8SXE - chains A and B of the 6 polymer chains in the assembly; structure by electron microscopy, 3.55 A resolution.

== Chain A (and B) ==
Name: Probable carboxyl-terminal protease
Organism: Pseudomonas aeruginosa
Notes: chain B of this document is another copy of the same molecule, construct and numbering; everything in this record applies to it too
UniProt: Q9HU50 (Q9HU50_PSEAE); numbering as in UniProt (aligned over 38-436)
Sequence (403 residues; row label = number of the first residue in the row):
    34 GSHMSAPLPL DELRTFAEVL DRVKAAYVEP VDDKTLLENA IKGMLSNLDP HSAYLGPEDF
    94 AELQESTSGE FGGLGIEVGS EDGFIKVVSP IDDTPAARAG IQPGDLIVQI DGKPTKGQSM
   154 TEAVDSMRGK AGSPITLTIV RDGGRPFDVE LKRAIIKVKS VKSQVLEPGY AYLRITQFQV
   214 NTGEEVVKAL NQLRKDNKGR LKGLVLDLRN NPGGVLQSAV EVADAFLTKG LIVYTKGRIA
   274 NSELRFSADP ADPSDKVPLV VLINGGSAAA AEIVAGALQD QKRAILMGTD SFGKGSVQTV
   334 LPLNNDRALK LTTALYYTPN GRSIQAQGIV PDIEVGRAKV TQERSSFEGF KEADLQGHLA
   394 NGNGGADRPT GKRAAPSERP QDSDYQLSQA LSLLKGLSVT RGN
Disordered / not traced: 34-37, 375-415 (chain B: 34-37, 374-411)
Construct notes: expression tag (34-37); engineered mutation Ala302 (Ser in Q9HU50)
From the paper describing this entry:
  - mutagenesis - L46A, A50V: unchanged catalytic activity on PA1198
  - mutagenesis - L46K, A50K: abolished catalytic activity on PA1198
  - catalytic residues: Lys327
  - catalytic residues: His84 (proposed by the authors, not directly observed)
  - mutagenesis - S302A, K327A: abolished catalytic activity
  - mutagenesis - H84A, Q331A: decreased catalytic activity
  - contacts within the chain: His84-Lys327, Lys327-Gln331
  - binding site for unidentified peptide: Pro245 to Leu249, Val330, Gln331 to Val333
  - mutagenesis - G246M, F325A: decreased catalytic activity on PA1198
  - conformationally variable residues (loop rearrangement): Lys269 to Glu276, Lys327, Gln331
  - mutagenesis - S302A (0.76 +/- 0.16 uM): unchanged binding to TPR repeat-containing protein PA4667
  - catalytic residues: Gln331 (citing earlier work)

== Chain A / chain B interface ==
Pairs across the interface (86; chain A residue first):
  Pro42(A) with Asp66(B)
  Glu45(A) with Lys67(B); Leu70(B); Glu71(B); Ile74(B)
  Leu46(A) with Leu70(B), hydrophobic
  Thr48(A) with Arg340(B)
  Phe49(A) with Ala73(B), hydrophobic; Ile74(B), hydrophobic
  Val52(A) with Ile74(B), hydrophobic; Leu336(B), hydrophobic
  Leu53(A) with Met77(B), hydrophobic
  Arg55(A) with Pro335(B)
  Val56(A) with Leu78(B), hydrophobic; Leu81(B), hydrophobic; Leu342(B), hydrophobic; Leu344(B)
  Lys57(A) with Arg271(B), hydrogen bond (backbone-side chain)
  Ala58(A) with Arg271(B); Ile272(B)
  Ala59(A) with Ile272(B), hydrophobic; Leu334(B), hydrophobic; Leu344(B), hydrophobic; Thr346(B)
  Tyr60(A) with Leu81(B); Asp82(B), hydrogen bond; Arg271(B), hydrogen bond (backbone-side chain); Leu344(B); Thr345(B)
  Val61(A) with Arg271(B); Thr345(B); Thr346(B); Ala347(B)
  Glu62(A) with Arg271(B)
  Pro63(A) with Arg271(B)
  Asp66(A) with Pro42(B)
  Lys67(A) with Pro42(B); Glu45(B)
  Leu69(A) with Met77(B), hydrophobic; Leu81(B), hydrophobic
  Leu70(A) with Glu45(B)
  Glu71(A) with Glu45(B)
  Asn72(A) with Gly76(B); Met77(B); Asn80(B)
  Ala73(A) with Ala73(B); Met77(B)
  Ile74(A) with Glu45(B); Phe49(B), hydrophobic; Val52(B), hydrophobic
  Gly76(A) with Asn72(B); Gly76(B)
  Met77(A) with Phe49(B), hydrophobic; Val52(B), hydrophobic; Leu53(B); Leu69(B); Asn72(B); Ala73(B)
  Leu78(A) with Val56(B), hydrophobic
  Asn80(A) with Asn72(B), hydrogen bond (backbone-side chain); Lys75(B)
  Leu81(A) with Val56(B), hydrophobic; Tyr60(B); Leu69(B), hydrophobic; Asn72(B)
  Asp82(A) with Tyr60(B), hydrogen bond
  Arg271(A) with Lys57(B), hydrogen bond (side chain-backbone); Ala58(B), hydrogen bond (side chain-backbone); Tyr60(B), hydrogen bond (side chain-backbone); Val61(B), hydrogen bond (side chain-backbone); Glu62(B), hydrogen bond (side chain-backbone); Pro63(B)
  Ile272(A) with Ala58(B); Ala59(B), hydrophobic
  Leu334(A) with Arg55(B)
  Pro335(A) with Arg55(B), hydrogen bond (backbone-side chain)
  Leu336(A) with Val52(B), hydrophobic; Arg55(B)
  Asn337(A) with Glu51(B), hydrogen bond
  Leu342(A) with Val56(B), hydrophobic
  Leu344(A) with Ala59(B); Tyr60(B), hydrophobic
  Thr345(A) with Tyr60(B); Val61(B)
  Thr346(A) with Val61(B)
  Ala347(A) with Val61(B), hydrophobic
Interface residues without a listed pair, chain A (47 interface residues in all): Glu51, Val64, Lys75, Ser85, Asn338, Leu348
Interface residues without a listed pair, chain B (47 interface residues in all): Thr48, Tyr87, Lys269, Gly270, Asn337, Leu348

== Overview ==
The chain A/chain B interface involves 47 residues from each chain, with 12 hydrogen bonds. Polar contacts
include Lys57(A)-Arg271(B), Tyr60(A)-Asp82(B) and Tyr60(A)-Arg271(B). From the paper: catalytic residues
Lys327(A), His84(A) and Gln331(A); L46K and A50K of chain A abolish catalytic activity on PA1198; 10
substitutions were tested in all.
Both chains are Probable carboxyl-terminal protease (Pseudomonas aeruginosa). Entry 8SXE (Structure of the
C-terminal protease CtpA-LbcA complex of Pseudomonas aeruginosa) was determined by electron microscopy (same
publication as 8SXF, 8SXG and 8SXH).
